PDB entry 1GEM | X-ray diffraction, 2.00 A resolution | chain A

== Chain A ==
Name: Cytochrome P450CAM
Organism: Pseudomonas putida
Notes: EC 1.14.15.1
Reference sequence: P00183 (CPXA_PSEPU); residues 0-414 here correspond to UniProt positions 1-415 (UniProt number = residue number + 1)
Amino-acid sequence (415 residues; numbered 0 to 414; the number before each row is that of its first residue; numbering starts at 0):
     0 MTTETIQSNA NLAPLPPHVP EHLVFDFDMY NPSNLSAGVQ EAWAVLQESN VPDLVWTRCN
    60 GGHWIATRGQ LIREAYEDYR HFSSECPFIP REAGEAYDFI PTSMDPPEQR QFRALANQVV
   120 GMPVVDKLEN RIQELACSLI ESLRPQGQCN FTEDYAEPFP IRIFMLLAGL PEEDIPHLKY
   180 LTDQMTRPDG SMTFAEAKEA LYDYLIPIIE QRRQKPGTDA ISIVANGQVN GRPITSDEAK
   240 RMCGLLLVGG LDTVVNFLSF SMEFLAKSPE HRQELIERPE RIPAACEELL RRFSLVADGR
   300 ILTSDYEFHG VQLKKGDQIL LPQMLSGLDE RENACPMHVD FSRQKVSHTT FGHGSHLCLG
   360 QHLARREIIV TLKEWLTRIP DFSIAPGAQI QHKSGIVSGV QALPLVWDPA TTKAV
Disordered / not traced: 0-9
Ion coordination: heme Fe: Cys-357 (together with N-butyl isocyanide)
Ligand contacts: heme / N-butyl isocyanide: Tyr-75, Pro-100, Thr-101, Gln-108, Arg-112, Val-119, Phe-163, Leu-244, Leu-245, Gly-248, Gly-249, Thr-252, Val-253, Phe-256, Leu-294, Val-295, Asp-297, Arg-299, Gln-322, Thr-349, Phe-350, Gly-351, Ser-354, His-355, Leu-356, Cys-357, Leu-358, Gly-359, Leu-362, Ala-363
Swiss-Prot annotation at these positions:
  - binding site (heme): Cys-357

== Overview ==
Chain A binds heme / N-butyl isocyanide. From UniProt: heme-binding residue Cys-357.
Chain A is Cytochrome P450CAM (Pseudomonas putida); the structure, Structural characterization of
N-butyl-isocyanide complexes of cytochromes P450NOR and P450CAM, was determined by X-ray diffraction,
deposited together with 1GEK.
